Entry 9CJ4 (X-ray diffraction, 1.80 A resolution); this record covers chain A.

# Chain A
Protein: Mitogen-activated protein kinase 14
Source organism: Homo sapiens
Notes: EC 2.7.11.24
Reference sequence: Q16539 (MK14_HUMAN); residue numbers follow UniProt; this construct covers 1-360
Sequence (360 residues; row label = number of the first residue in the row):
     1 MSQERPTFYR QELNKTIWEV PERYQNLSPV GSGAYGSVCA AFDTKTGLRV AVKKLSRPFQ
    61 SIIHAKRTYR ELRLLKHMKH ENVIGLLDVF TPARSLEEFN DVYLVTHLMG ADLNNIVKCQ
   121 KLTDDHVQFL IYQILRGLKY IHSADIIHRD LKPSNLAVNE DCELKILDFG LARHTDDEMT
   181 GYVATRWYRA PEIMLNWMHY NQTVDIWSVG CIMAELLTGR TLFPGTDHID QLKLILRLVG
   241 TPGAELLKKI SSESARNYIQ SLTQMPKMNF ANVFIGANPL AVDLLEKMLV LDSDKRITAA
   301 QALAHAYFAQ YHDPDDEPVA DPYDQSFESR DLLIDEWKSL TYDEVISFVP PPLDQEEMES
Not modelled in the structure: 1-4, 111-113, 117-118, 174-180, 353-360
Disulfides: Cys119-Cys162
Modified positions: Thr180 (phosphothreonine; TPO); Tyr182 (O-phosphotyrosine; PTR)
Ligand contacts: BIRB796 (B96; 1-(5-tert-butyl-2-P-tolyl-2H-pyrazol-3-yl)-3-[4-(2-morpholin-4-yl-ethoxy)-naphthalen-1-yl]-urea): Val30, Val38, Ala51, Lys53, Arg67, Arg70, Glu71, Leu74, Leu75, Met78, Val83, Ile84, Leu104, Val105, Thr106, His107, Leu108, Met109, Gly110, Ile141, Ile146, His148, Ala157, Ile166, Leu167, Asp168, Phe169, Gly170
Curated features (UniProtKB/Swiss-Prot):
  - motif: Thr180 to Tyr182 (TXY)
  - active site: Asp168 (Proton acceptor)
  - binding site (ATP): Val30 to Val38, Lys53
  - modified residue: Ser2 (N-acetylserine), Thr16 (Phosphothreonine), Lys53 (N6-acetyllysine), Lys152 (N6-acetyllysine), Thr180 (Phosphothreonine), Tyr182 (Phosphotyrosine), Thr263 (Phosphothreonine), Tyr323 (Phosphotyrosine)
  - natural variant: Ala51 (A51V: In a gastric adenocarcinoma sample), Pro322 (P322R: In a lung adenocarcinoma sample)
  - mutagenesis: Ala34 (A34V: Lowered kinase activity), Lys53 (K53R: Loss of kinase activity), Lys54 (K54R: Impairs MAP2K6/MKK6-dependent autophosphorylation), Tyr69 (Y69H: Lowered kinase activity), Asp168 (D168A: Loss of kinase activity), Thr175 (T175A: No effect on either the kinase activity or tyrosine phosphorylation), Asp176 (D176A: Emulation of the active state. Increase in activity; when associated with S-327 or L-327), Asp177 (D177A: Loss of kinase activity), Thr180 (T180E: Loss of kinase activity), Tyr182 (Y182F: Loss of kinase activity), Ala320 (A320T: Lowered kinase activity), Phe327 (F327L: Emulation of the active state. Increase in activity; when associated with A-176; F327S: Emulation of the active state. Increase in activity; when associated with A-176), 1 further mutagenesis entry in UniProt
From the paper describing this entry:
  - binding site for BIRB796: Asp168, Phe169
  - conformationally variable residues (order/disorder transition): Ala111 to Lys118, His174, Thr175

# Summary
Bound to chain A: BIRB796. UniProt lists active-site residue Asp168, 10 ATP-binding residues and 13
mutagenesis sites. The paper reports a binding site for BIRB796 at Asp168 and Phe169; conformational
variability at Ala111, His174 and Thr175.
Chain A is Mitogen-activated protein kinase 14 (Homo sapiens); the structure, Dual phosphorylated human p38
alpha bound to BIRB796, was determined by X-ray diffraction, deposited together with 9CJ1, 9CJ2, 9CJ3 and
9CJ5.
